3DU3 - chains M and H of the 3 polymer chains in the assembly; structure by X-ray diffraction, 2.80 A resolution.

Chain M:
Molecule: Reaction center protein M chain
Source organism: Rhodobacter sphaeroides
UniProt: P0C0Y9 (RCEM_RHOSH); residues 1-307 here correspond to UniProt positions 2-308 (UniProt number = residue number + 1)
Chain sequence (314 residues; row label = number of the first residue in the row):
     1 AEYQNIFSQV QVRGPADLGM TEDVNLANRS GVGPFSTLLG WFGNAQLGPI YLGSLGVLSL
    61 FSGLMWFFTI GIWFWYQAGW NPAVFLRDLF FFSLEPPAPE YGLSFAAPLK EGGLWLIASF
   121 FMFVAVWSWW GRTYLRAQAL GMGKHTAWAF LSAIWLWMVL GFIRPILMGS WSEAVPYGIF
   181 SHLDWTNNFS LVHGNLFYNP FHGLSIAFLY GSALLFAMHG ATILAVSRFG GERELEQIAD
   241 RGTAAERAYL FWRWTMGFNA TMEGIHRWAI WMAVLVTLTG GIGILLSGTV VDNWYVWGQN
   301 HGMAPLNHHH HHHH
Unresolved in the structure: 303-314
Differences from the reference sequence: engineered mutation Tyr249 (Ala250 in P0C0Y9); expression tag (308-314)
Swiss-Prot annotation at these positions:
  - binding site ((7R,8Z)-bacteriochlorophyll b): His182, His202
  - binding site (Fe cation): His219, Glu234, His266
  - binding site (a ubiquinone): Trp252
Bound ions: bacteriochlorophyll a Mg site 1 near His182 (its only coordinating residue here); bacteriochlorophyll a Mg site 2 near His202 (its only coordinating residue here); Fe ion: His219, Glu234, His266 (shared with 2 residues of chain L)
Residues lining bound ligands:
  - bacteriochlorophyll a (BCL), molecule 1: Trp66, Phe67, Leu89, Met122, Trp157, Leu160, Val175, Ile179, His182, Leu183, Trp185, Thr186
  - bacteriochlorophyll a (BCL), molecule 2: Trp66, Met122, Val126, Phe150, Ala153, Ile154, Leu156, Trp157, Leu160, Trp185, Thr186, Asn187, Phe189, Ser190, Asn195, Leu196, Phe197, His202, Ser205, Ile206, Leu209, Tyr210, Val276, Thr277, Gly280, Gly281, Ile284
  - bacteriochlorophyll a (BCL), molecule 3: Phe197, Gly203, Ile206, Ala207, Tyr210, Gly211, Leu214
  - bacteriopheophytin a (BPH), molecule 1: Ser59, Leu60, Gly63, Leu64, Phe67, Ala125, Val126, Trp129, Thr133, Thr146, Ala149, Phe150, Ser152, Ala153, Ala273, Val274, Thr277
  - bacteriopheophytin a (BPH), molecule 2: Tyr210, Ala213, Leu214, Ala217, Met218, Trp252, Thr255, Met256
  - speroidenone (SPN): Trp66, Phe67, Phe68, Ile70, Gly71, Phe74, Trp75, Phe85, Leu89, Phe105, Trp115, Leu116, Ser119, Phe120, Met122, Phe123, Trp157, Met158, Leu160, Gly161, Phe162, Trp171, Val175, Pro176, Tyr177, Gly178, Ile179, His182
  - ubiquinone-10 (U10): Leu214, Leu215, Met218, His219, Thr222, Ile223, Ala248, Tyr249, Trp252, Met256, Phe258, Asn259, Ala260, Thr261, Met262, Ile265, Trp268, Met272

Chain H:
Molecule: Reaction center protein H chain
Source organism: Rhodobacter sphaeroides
UniProt: P0C0Y7 (RCEH_RHOSH); numbering as in UniProt (aligned over 1-260)
Chain sequence (260 residues; numbered 1 to 260; the number before each row is that of its first residue):
     1 MVGVTAFGNF DLASLAIYSF WIFLAGLIYY LQTENMREGY PLENEDGTPA ANQGPFPLPK
    61 PKTFILPHGR GTLTVPGPES EDRPIALART AVSEGFPHAP TGDPMKDGVG PASWVARRDL
   121 PELDGHGHNK IKPMKAAAGF HVSAGKNPIG LPVRGCDLEI AGKVVDIWVD IPEQMARFLE
   181 VELKDGSTRL LPMQMVKVQS NRVHVNALSS DLFAGIPTIK SPTEVTLLEE DKICGYVAGG
   241 LMYAAPKRKS VVAAMLAEYA
Unresolved in the structure: 1-10, 251-260

How chain M and chain H interact:
Pairs across the interface - 113 pairs, chain M then chain H:
  Ala1(M) - Lys197(H)
  Glu2(M) - Asn206(H)
  Glu2(M) - Leu241(H)
  Tyr3(M) - Met193(H)
  Tyr3(M) - Gln194(H)
  Tyr3(M) - Val196(H)
  Asn5(M) - Gln194(H)  hydrogen bond
  Gln9(M) - Met193(H)
  Gln9(M) - Val196(H)  hydrogen bond (side chain-backbone)
  Gln9(M) - Lys197(H)
  Gln9(M) - Val198(H)  hydrogen bond (side chain-backbone)
  Val10(M) - Ala144(H)
  Val10(M) - Lys146(H)
  Val10(M) - Pro148(H)
  Gln11(M) - Val142(H)
  Gln11(M) - Ser143(H)  hydrogen bond (backbone-backbone)
  Gln11(M) - Ala144(H)  hydrogen bond (backbone-backbone)
  Val12(M) - His141(H)
  Val12(M) - Val142(H)  hydrophobic
  Val12(M) - Ser143(H)
  Val12(M) - Val169(H)  hydrophobic
  Val12(M) - Gln174(H)
  Arg13(M) - Gly139(H)
  Arg13(M) - Phe140(H)
  Arg13(M) - His141(H)  hydrogen bond (backbone-backbone)
  Arg13(M) - Ser143(H)
  Arg13(M) - Gln174(H)
  Gly14(M) - Gly139(H)
  Gly14(M) - Phe140(H)
  Gly14(M) - Gln174(H)  hydrogen bond (backbone-side chain)
  Pro15(M) - Ala138(H)
  Pro15(M) - Phe140(H)
  Pro15(M) - Gln174(H)
  Met20(M) - Gly125(H)
  Met20(M) - His126(H)
  Phe35(M) - Gln174(H)
  Thr37(M) - Ala144(H)
  Trp41(M) - Ala144(H)  hydrophobic
  Trp41(M) - Gly145(H)
  Asn44(M) - Glu173(H)  hydrogen bond (side chain-backbone)
  Pro200(M) - Ile17(H)  hydrophobic
  Phe201(M) - Ala16(H)
  Phe201(M) - Ile17(H)  hydrophobic
  Leu204(M) - Ile17(H)  hydrophobic
  Leu204(M) - Trp21(H)  hydrophobic
  Phe208(M) - Leu24(H)  hydrophobic
  Ser227(M) - Gln194(H)
  Arg228(M) - Gln194(H)
  Arg228(M) - Met195(H)
  Arg228(M) - Cys234(H)
  Arg228(M) - Leu241(H)
  Phe229(M) - Cys234(H)
  Phe229(M) - Ala238(H)  hydrophobic
  Glu232(M) - Met175(H)
  Glu232(M) - Arg177(H)  salt bridge
  Arg233(M) - Glu122(H)  salt bridge
  Arg233(M) - Ile131(H)
  Arg233(M) - Arg177(H)
  Arg233(M) - Leu227(H)
  Arg233(M) - Glu230(H)  salt bridge
  Glu236(M) - Arg117(H)  hydrogen bond (backbone-side chain)
  Glu236(M) - Glu122(H)
  Glu236(M) - Leu227(H)
  Gln237(M) - Arg117(H)
  Ile238(M) - Phe64(H)  hydrophobic
  Ile238(M) - Leu73(H)
  Ala239(M) - Leu66(H)  hydrophobic
  Ala239(M) - Leu73(H)
  Asp240(M) - Arg117(H)  salt bridge
  Asp240(M) - Arg118(H)  hydrogen bond (side chain-backbone)
  Asp240(M) - Leu227(H)
  Arg241(M) - Glu38(H)  salt bridge
  Arg241(M) - Glu79(H)  salt bridge
  Arg241(M) - Val115(H)
  Arg241(M) - Arg117(H)
  Gly242(M) - Val115(H)
  Gly242(M) - Arg117(H)
  Gly242(M) - Asp231(H)
  Thr243(M) - Ser113(H)  hydrogen bond (side chain-backbone)
  Thr243(M) - Val115(H)
  Thr243(M) - Asp231(H)  hydrogen bond (backbone-side chain)
  Glu246(M) - Val115(H)
  Arg247(M) - Pro111(H)  hydrogen bond (side chain-backbone)
  Arg247(M) - Ala112(H)
  Arg247(M) - Ser113(H)  hydrogen bond (side chain-backbone)
  Arg247(M) - Gly235(H)
  Tyr249(M) - Glu38(H)  hydrogen bond
  Arg253(M) - Leu42(H)
  Phe258(M) - Gln32(H)
  Asn259(M) - Asn35(H)
  Ala260(M) - Asn35(H)
  Thr261(M) - Glu34(H)
  Thr261(M) - Asn35(H)  hydrogen bond (backbone-side chain)
  Glu263(M) - Lys62(H)  salt bridge
  Glu263(M) - Phe64(H)
  Gly264(M) - Asn35(H)
  Ile265(M) - Asn35(H)
  Arg267(M) - Tyr30(H)  hydrogen bond
  Arg267(M) - Leu31(H)
  Trp268(M) - Leu31(H)
  Trp268(M) - Asn35(H)
  Trp271(M) - Leu27(H)
  Trp271(M) - Leu31(H)
  Leu275(M) - Leu24(H)  hydrophobic
  Leu275(M) - Leu27(H)  hydrophobic
  Thr279(M) - Phe20(H)
  Val290(M) - Leu12(H)  hydrophobic
  Val291(M) - Ala13(H)  hydrophobic
  Trp297(M) - Asp11(H)  hydrogen bond
  Trp297(M) - Ala13(H)
  Trp297(M) - Ser14(H)
  His301(M) - Ser14(H)  hydrogen bond (backbone-side chain)
  Gly302(M) - Asp11(H)
Also at the interface, not in a pair above, chain M (58 interface residues in all): Asp17, Gln46, Leu286, Trp294
Also at the interface, not in a pair above, chain H (73 interface residues in all): Phe23, Ile28, Met36, Arg37, Gly110, Trp114, Lys130, Met134, Ile167, Pro172, Ala176, Pro192

In short:
The interface between chain M and chain H involves 58 residues on one side and 73 on the other, with 19
hydrogen bonds and 7 salt bridges. Among the polar pairs are Glu232(M)-Arg177(H), Arg233(M)-Glu122(H) and
Arg233(M)-Glu230(H).
Chain M is Reaction center protein M chain and chain H is Reaction center protein H chain, both from
Rhodobacter sphaeroides; the structure, E(L212)A, D(L213)A, A(M249)Y triple mutant structure of photosynthetic
reaction center, was determined by X-ray diffraction.
